Entry 8D3R (electron microscopy, 3.04 A resolution); this record covers chains B and C of the 5 polymer chains in the assembly.

== Chain B (and C) ==
Molecule: DNA polymerase subunit gamma-2, mitochondrial
Organism: Homo sapiens
Notes: EC 2.7.7.7; chain C of this document is another copy of the same molecule, construct and numbering; everything in this record applies to it too
UniProtKB: Q9UHN1 (DPOG2_HUMAN); numbering as in UniProt (aligned over 1-485)
Amino-acid sequence (485 residues; each row starts with the number of its first residue):
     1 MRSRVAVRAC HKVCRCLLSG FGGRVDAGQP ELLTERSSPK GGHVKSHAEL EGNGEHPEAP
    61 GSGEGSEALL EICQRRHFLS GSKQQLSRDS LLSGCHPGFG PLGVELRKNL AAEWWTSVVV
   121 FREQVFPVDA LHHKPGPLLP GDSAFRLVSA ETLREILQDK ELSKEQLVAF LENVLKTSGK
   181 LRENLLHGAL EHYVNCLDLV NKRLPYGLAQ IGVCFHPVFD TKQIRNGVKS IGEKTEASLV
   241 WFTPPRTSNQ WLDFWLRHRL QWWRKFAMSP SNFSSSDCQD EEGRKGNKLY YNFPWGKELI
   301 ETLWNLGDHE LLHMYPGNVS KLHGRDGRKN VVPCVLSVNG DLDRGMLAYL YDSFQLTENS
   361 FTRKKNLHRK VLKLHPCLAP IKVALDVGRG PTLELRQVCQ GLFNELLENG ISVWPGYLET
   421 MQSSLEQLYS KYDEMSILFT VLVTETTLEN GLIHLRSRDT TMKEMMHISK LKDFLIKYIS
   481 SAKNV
Disordered / not traced: 1-63, 220-226, 357-360 (chain C: 1-66, 220-227, 356-367)
Curated features (UniProtKB/Swiss-Prot):
  - modified residue: Ser-38 (Phosphoserine)
  - natural variant: Arg-182 (R182W: In MTDPS16), Gly-416 (G416A: No functional deficit), Asp-433 (D433Y: In MTDPS16B), Gly-451 (G451E: In PEOA4)

== How chain B and chain C interact ==
Contacting residue pairs - 89 pairs, chain B then chain C:
  His-77(B) / Asp-198(C)  salt bridge
  His-77(B) / Leu-199(C)
  His-96(B) / Leu-131(C)
  Pro-97(B) / Leu-131(C)
  Gly-98(B) / Asp-129(C)
  Phe-99(B) / Asp-129(C)  hydrogen bond (backbone-side chain)
  Pro-101(B) / Pro-127(C)
  Val-104(B) / Asp-129(C)
  Glu-105(B) / Pro-127(C)
  Arg-107(B) / Asp-129(C)  salt bridge
  Val-120(B) / Leu-407(C)
  Glu-123(B) / Pro-415(C)
  Glu-123(B) / Tyr-417(C)  hydrogen bond
  Glu-123(B) / Leu-418(C)
  Phe-126(B) / Trp-414(C)  hydrophobic
  Pro-127(B) / Pro-101(C)
  Asp-129(B) / Gly-98(C)
  Asp-129(B) / Phe-99(C)  hydrogen bond (side chain-backbone)
  Asp-129(B) / Val-104(C)
  Leu-131(B) / His-96(C)
  Leu-131(B) / Pro-97(C)
  Leu-131(B) / Glu-233(C)
  His-132(B) / Val-213(C)
  His-132(B) / Glu-233(C)  hydrogen bond (backbone-side chain)
  His-133(B) / Ile-231(C)
  His-133(B) / Glu-233(C)  salt bridge
  Ser-143(B) / Ala-150(C)
  Ser-143(B) / Glu-151(C)  hydrogen bond
  Ser-143(B) / Arg-154(C)
  Ala-144(B) / Ala-150(C)
  Phe-145(B) / Val-148(C)
  Phe-145(B) / Ser-149(C)
  Arg-146(B) / Leu-147(C)
  Arg-146(B) / Val-148(C)  hydrogen bond (backbone-backbone)
  Arg-146(B) / Ala-150(C)
  Leu-147(B) / Leu-147(C)  hydrophobic
  Val-148(B) / Phe-145(C)
  Val-148(B) / Arg-146(C)  hydrogen bond (backbone-backbone)
  Val-148(B) / Val-148(C)  hydrophobic
  Ser-149(B) / Phe-145(C)
  Ser-149(B) / Lys-229(C)
  Ala-150(B) / Arg-146(C)
  Ala-150(B) / Leu-175(C)  hydrophobic
  Leu-153(B) / Leu-171(C)  hydrophobic
  Leu-153(B) / Leu-175(C)  hydrophobic
  Arg-154(B) / Pro-140(C)
  Arg-154(B) / Gly-141(C)
  Arg-154(B) / Leu-175(C)
  Leu-157(B) / Val-168(C)  hydrophobic
  Leu-157(B) / Leu-171(C)  hydrophobic
  Lys-160(B) / Glu-165(C)  salt bridge
  Ser-163(B) / Ser-163(C)
  Ser-163(B) / Lys-164(C)  hydrogen bond (side chain-backbone)
  Lys-164(B) / Leu-162(C)
  Lys-164(B) / Ser-163(C)
  Lys-164(B) / Lys-164(C)
  Glu-165(B) / Lys-160(C)  salt bridge
  Glu-165(B) / Leu-162(C)
  Leu-167(B) / Leu-167(C)  hydrophobic
  Val-168(B) / Leu-157(C)
  Val-168(B) / Lys-160(C)
  Val-168(B) / Glu-161(C)
  Ala-169(B) / Lys-160(C)
  Leu-171(B) / Leu-153(C)
  Leu-171(B) / Ile-156(C)  hydrophobic
  Leu-171(B) / Leu-157(C)  hydrophobic
  Val-174(B) / Leu-153(C)  hydrophobic
  Leu-175(B) / Ala-150(C)  hydrophobic
  Leu-175(B) / Leu-153(C)  hydrophobic
  Leu-175(B) / Leu-157(C)  hydrophobic
  His-192(B) / Ser-80(C)  hydrogen bond
  Asn-195(B) / His-77(C)
  Asn-195(B) / Gly-81(C)  hydrogen bond (side chain-backbone)
  Asp-198(B) / His-77(C)  salt bridge
  Leu-199(B) / His-77(C)
  Leu-199(B) / Trp-414(C)
  Arg-203(B) / Leu-418(C)
  Val-213(B) / His-132(C)
  Ile-231(B) / His-133(C)
  Glu-233(B) / Leu-131(C)
  Glu-233(B) / His-132(C)  salt bridge
  Glu-233(B) / His-133(C)  salt bridge
  Phe-403(B) / Glu-123(C)
  Leu-407(B) / Val-120(C)
  Leu-407(B) / Phe-121(C)  hydrophobic
  Pro-415(B) / Glu-123(C)
  Tyr-417(B) / Glu-123(C)  hydrogen bond
  Leu-418(B) / Glu-123(C)
  Glu-419(B) / Asn-201(C)
Other interface residues (no listed pair), chain B (65 interface residues in all): Ser-80, Trp-115, Phe-121, Val-128, Glu-151, Ile-156, Glu-172, Leu-181, Phe-215, Gly-227, Arg-325, Glu-408, Trp-414
Other interface residues (no listed pair), chain C (69 interface residues in all): Gly-100, Glu-105, Arg-107, Val-128, Ala-144, Thr-177, Leu-181, His-192, Asn-195, Arg-203, Phe-215, Pro-217, Gln-400, Phe-403, Glu-408, Glu-419, Lys-483

== Overview ==
Chain B and chain C form an interface of 65 and 69 residues respectively; the contacts include 11 hydrogen
bonds and 8 salt bridges. Polar pairs include His-77(B)/Asp-198(C), Arg-107(B)/Asp-129(C) and
His-133(B)/Glu-233(C).
Both chains are DNA polymerase subunit gamma-2, mitochondrial (Homo sapiens). Entry 8D3R (Human mitochondrial
DNA polymerase gamma ternary complex with GT basepair in intermediate conformer) was determined by electron
microscopy (same publication as 8D33, 8D37 and 8D42).
